8CBT - chains B and C of the 4 polymer chains in the assembly; structure by X-ray diffraction, 2.14 A resolution.

[Chain B]
Protein: Integrase
Source organism: Human immunodeficiency virus 1
Notes: EC 2.7.7.-, 3.1.-.-
UniProt: P12497 (POL_HV1N5); the construct has insertions or renumbered stretches relative to UniProt, so the offset changes along the chain: -19 to 49 = UniProt 1367-1435; 50-212 = UniProt 1197-1359
Chain sequence (233 residues; row label = number of the first residue in the row; numbers below 1 keep their minus sign (Ser-20 is residue -20)):
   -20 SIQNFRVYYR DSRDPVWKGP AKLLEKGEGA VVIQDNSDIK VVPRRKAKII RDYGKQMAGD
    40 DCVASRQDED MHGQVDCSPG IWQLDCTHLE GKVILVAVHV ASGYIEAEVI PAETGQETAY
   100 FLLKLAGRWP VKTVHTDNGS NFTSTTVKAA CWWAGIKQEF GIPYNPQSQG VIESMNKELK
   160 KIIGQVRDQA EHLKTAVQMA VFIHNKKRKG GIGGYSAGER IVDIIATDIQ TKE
Not modelled in the structure: -20 to 56, 140-148, 190-192, 209-212
Sequence notes: expression tag (-20); engineered mutation Glu4 (Trp1390 in P12497), Lys185 (Phe1332 in P12497)
Curated features (UniProtKB/Swiss-Prot):
  - DNA-binding region: Phe-16 to Asp31 (Integrase-type)
  - binding site (Mg(2+)): Asp64, Asp116, Glu152
Metal / ion sites: Mg2+: Asp64, Asp116
Residues lining bound ligands:
  - W2Q ((2S)-2-[3-cyclopropyl-2-(3,4-dihydro-2H-chromen-6-yl)-6-methyl-phenyl]-2-cyclopropyloxy-ethanoic acid), molecule 1: Gln95, Ala98, Tyr99, Leu102, Thr124, Thr125, Ala128, Ala129, Trp132
  - W2Q, molecule 2: Gln168, Ala169, Glu170, His171, Thr174, Met178
What the authors report for this chain:
  - binding site for W2Q: Glu170, His171
  - mutagenesis - T174I: decreased growth

[Chain C]
Protein: Integrase
Source organism: Human immunodeficiency virus 1
Notes: EC 2.7.7.-, 3.1.-.-
UniProt: P12497 (POL_HV1N5); the construct has insertions or renumbered stretches relative to UniProt, so the offset changes along the chain: 220-288 = UniProt 1367-1435; 289-451 = UniProt 1197-1359
Chain sequence (233 residues; numbered 219 to 451; the number before each row is that of its first residue):
   219 SIQNFRVYYR DSRDPVWKGP AKLLEKGEGA VVIQDNSDIK VVPRRKAKII RDYGKQMAGD
   279 DCVASRQDED MHGQVDCSPG IWQLDCTHLE GKVILVAVHV ASGYIEAEVI PAETGQETAY
   339 FLLKLAGRWP VKTVHTDNGS NFTSTTVKAA CWWAGIKQEF GIPYNPQSQG VIESMNKELK
   399 KIIGQVRDQA EHLKTAVQMA VFIHNKKRKG GIGGYSAGER IVDIIATDIQ TKE
Not modelled in the structure: 219-221, 230-231, 274-451
Sequence notes: expression tag (219); engineered mutation Glu243 (Trp1390 in P12497), Lys424 (Phe1332 in P12497)
Curated features (UniProtKB/Swiss-Prot):
  - DNA-binding region: Phe223 to Asp270 (Integrase-type)
  - binding site (Mg(2+)): Asp303, Asp355, Glu391
Residues lining bound ligands: W2Q ((2S)-2-[3-cyclopropyl-2-(3,4-dihydro-2H-chromen-6-yl)-6-methyl-phenyl]-2-cyclopropyloxy-ethanoic acid): Tyr226, Trp235, Lys266, Ile268
What the authors report for this chain:
  - binding site for W2Q: Lys266

[How chain B and chain C interact]
Residue-residue contacts (18; chain B residue first):
  Thr124(B) with Tyr226(C); Trp235(C), hydrogen bond (side chain-backbone)
  Lys127(B) with Tyr226(C)
  Ala128(B) with Tyr226(C); Ile268(C), hydrophobic
  Trp131(B) with Asn222(C); Arg224(C); Tyr226(C); Ile268(C), hydrogen bond (side chain-backbone); Arg269(C); Asp270(C)
  Trp132(B) with Ile268(C), hydrophobic; Arg269(C); Asp270(C); Tyr271(C), hydrogen bond (backbone-backbone); Gly272(C), hydrogen bond (backbone-backbone)
  Ala133(B) with Gly272(C)
  Gly134(B) with Gly272(C)
Other interface residues (no listed pair), chain C (13 interface residues in all): Phe223, Lys236, Gly237, Lys273

[Overview]
7 residues of chain B face 13 of chain C across their interface; the contacts include 4 hydrogen bonds. Polar
contacts include Thr124(B)-Trp235(C), Trp131(B)-Ile268(C) and Trp132(B)-Tyr271(C). One compound W2Q molecule
is bound between chain B and chain C. The paper reports a binding site for W2Q at Glu170(B), His171(B) and
Lys266(C); T174I of chain B reduces growth.
Chain B and chain C are both Integrase (Human immunodeficiency virus 1); the structure, HIV-1 Integrase
Catalytic Core Domain and C-Terminal Domain in Complex with Allosteric Integrase Inhibitor MUT872, was
determined by X-ray diffraction together with 8BV2, 8CBR, 8CBS, 8CBU and 8CBV from the same study.
